PDB entry 8DQA | X-ray diffraction, 2.00 A resolution | chain A

Chain A:
Name: LS1-like protein
Source organism: Arabidopsis thaliana
UniProtKB: Q9SCU2 (Q9SCU2_ARATH); residues 1-100 here correspond to UniProt positions 24-123 (UniProt number = residue number + 23)
Chain sequence (100 residues; numbered 1 to 100; the number before each row is that of its first residue):
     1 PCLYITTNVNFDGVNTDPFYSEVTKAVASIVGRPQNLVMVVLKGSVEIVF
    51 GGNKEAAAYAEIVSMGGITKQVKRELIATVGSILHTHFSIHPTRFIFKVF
From the paper describing this entry:
  - catalytic residues: Lys98
  - catalytic residues: Pro1 (by similarity / conservation)

Overview:
From the paper: catalytic residues Lys98 and Pro1.
Chain A is LS1-like protein (Arabidopsis thaliana); the structure, Structure of A. thaliana MIF/D-DT-like
protein-3 (MDL3), was determined by X-ray diffraction (same publication as 8DQ6).
